1BWK - chain A; structure by X-ray diffraction, 2.30 A resolution.

== Chain A ==
Name: Protein (NADPH dehydrogenase 1)
From: Candida albicans
Notes: EC 1.6.99.1
UniProtKB: Q02899 (OYE1_SACPS); residue numbers follow UniProt; this construct covers 1-399
Chain sequence (399 residues; numbered 1 to 399; the number before each row is that of its first residue):
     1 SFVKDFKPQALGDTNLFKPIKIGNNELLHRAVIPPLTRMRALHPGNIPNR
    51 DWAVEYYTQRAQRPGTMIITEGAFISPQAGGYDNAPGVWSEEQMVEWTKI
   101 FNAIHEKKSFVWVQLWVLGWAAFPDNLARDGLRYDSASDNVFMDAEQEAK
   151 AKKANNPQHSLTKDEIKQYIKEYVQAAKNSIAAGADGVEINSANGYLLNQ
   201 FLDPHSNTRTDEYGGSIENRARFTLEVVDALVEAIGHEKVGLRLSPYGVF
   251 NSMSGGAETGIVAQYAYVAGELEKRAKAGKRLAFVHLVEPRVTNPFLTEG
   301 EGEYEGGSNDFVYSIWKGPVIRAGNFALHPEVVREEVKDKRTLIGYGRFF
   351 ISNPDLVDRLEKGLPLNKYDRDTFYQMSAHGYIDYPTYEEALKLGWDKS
Construct notes: engineered mutation N191 (His in Q02899)
Small-molecule neighbours: FMN (flavin mononucleotide): P34, P35, L36, T37, E71, G72, Q114, N191, N194, R243, V288, V292, P295, F296, E299, A323, G324, N325, G345, Y346, G347, R348, I351, F374, Y375

== In short ==
Bound to chain A: flavin mononucleotide.
Chain A is Protein (NADPH dehydrogenase 1) (Candida albicans); the structure, Old yellow enzyme (OYE1) mutant
H191N, was determined by X-ray diffraction, deposited together with 1BWL.
